PDB entry 8BPE | electron microscopy, 3.63 A resolution | chains C and O of the 19 polymer chains in the assembly

Chain C:
Protein: Immunoglobulin heavy constant mu
Organism: Homo sapiens
Sequence (348 residues; each row starts with the number of its first residue):
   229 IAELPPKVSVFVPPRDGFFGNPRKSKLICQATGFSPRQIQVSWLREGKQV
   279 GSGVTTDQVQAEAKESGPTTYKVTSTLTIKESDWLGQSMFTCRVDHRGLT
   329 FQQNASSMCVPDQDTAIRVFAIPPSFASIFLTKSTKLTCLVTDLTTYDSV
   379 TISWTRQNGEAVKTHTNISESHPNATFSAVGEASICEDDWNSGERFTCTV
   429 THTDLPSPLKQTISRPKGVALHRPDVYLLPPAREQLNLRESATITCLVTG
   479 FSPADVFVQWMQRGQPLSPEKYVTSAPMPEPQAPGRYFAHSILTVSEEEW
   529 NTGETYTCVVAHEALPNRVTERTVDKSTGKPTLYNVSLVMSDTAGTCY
Unresolved in the structure: 229-345, 570-576
Cystine bridges: Cys-367/Cys-426, Cys-474/Cys-536
Covalently attached groups: N-acetylglucosamine (NAG) linked to Asn-563
From the paper describing this entry:
  - self-association interface (contacts with another copy of this molecule); pairs are residue here / residue on that copy: Cys-414/Cys-414 (disulfide)
  - specificity-determining residues: Arg-467, Arg-514 (proposed by the authors, not directly observed)
  - specificity-determining residues: Arg-467, Arg-514 (by similarity / conservation)

Chain O:
Protein: Fas apoptotic inhibitory molecule 3
Organism: Homo sapiens
UniProtKB: O60667 (FAIM3_HUMAN); residues 18-251 here = UniProt positions 18-251
Sequence (234 residues; numbered 18 to 251; the number before each row is that of its first residue):
    18 RILPEVKVEGELGGSVTIKCPLPEMHVRIYLCREMAGSGTCGTVVSTTNF
    68 IKAEYKGRVTLKQYPRKNLFLVEVTQLTESDSGVYACGAGMNTDRGKTQK
   118 VTLNVHSEYEPSWEEQPMPETPKWFHLPYLFQMPAYASSSKFVTRVTTPA
   168 QRGKVPPVHHSSPTTQITHRPRVSRASSVAGDKPRTFLPSTTASKISALE
   218 GLLKPQTPSYNHHTRLHRQRALDYGSQSGREGQG
Unresolved in the structure: 18-19, 125-251
UniProt features mapped onto this chain:
  - region: Pro-40 to Arg-45 (CDR1), Gly-59 to Ala-70 (CDR2), Ala-106 to Thr-115 (CDR3)
  - modified residue: Thr-92 (Phosphothreonine)
Cystine bridges: Cys-37/Cys-104, Cys-49/Cys-58

How chain C and chain O interact:
Residue-residue contacts (18; chain C residue first):
  Asn-465(C) with Met-108(O); Asn-109(O)
  Leu-466(C) with Arg-45(O), hydrogen bond (backbone-side chain); Thr-60(O); Met-108(O); Thr-110(O), hydrogen bond (backbone-side chain)
  Arg-467(C) with Thr-57(O); Cys-58(O); Thr-60(O), hydrogen bond (backbone-side chain); Thr-110(O); Asp-111(O), salt bridge
  Glu-468(C) with Arg-45(O), salt bridge; Thr-60(O); Ser-63(O), hydrogen bond; Thr-65(O), hydrogen bond; Phe-67(O)
  Glu-526(C) with Gly-59(O); Lys-69(O), salt bridge
Also at the interface, not in a pair above, chain O (14 interface residues in all): Gly-56

In short:
5 residues of chain C face 14 of chain O across their interface; the contacts include 5 hydrogen bonds and 3
salt bridges. Polar contacts include Arg-467(C)/Asp-111(O), Glu-468(C)/Arg-45(O) and Glu-526(C)/Lys-69(O).
From the paper: specificity determinants Arg-467(C) and Arg-514(C); a self-association interface involving
Cys-414(C).
Chain C is Immunoglobulin heavy constant mu and chain O is Fas apoptotic inhibitory molecule 3, both from Homo
sapiens; the structure, 8:1 binding of FcMR on IgM pentameric core, was determined by electron microscopy
together with 8BPF and 8BPG from the same study.
